Entry 3K0X (X-ray diffraction, 1.70 A resolution); this record covers chain A.

Chain A:
Name: Protein Ten1
Organism: Schizosaccharomyces pombe
UniProtKB: P0C5Y7 (TEN1_SCHPO); residues 1-102 here = UniProt positions 1-102
Amino-acid sequence (102 residues; numbered 1 to 102; the number before each row is that of its first residue):
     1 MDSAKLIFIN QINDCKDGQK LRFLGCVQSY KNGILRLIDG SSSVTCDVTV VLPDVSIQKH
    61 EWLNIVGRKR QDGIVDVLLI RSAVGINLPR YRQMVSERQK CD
Disordered / not traced: 1-2
From the paper describing this entry:
  - contacts within the chain: D39-R92 (salt bridge)

Summary:
The paper reports contacts within the chain involving D39 and R92.
Chain A is Protein Ten1 (Schizosaccharomyces pombe); the structure, Crystal structure of telomere capping
protein Ten1 from Saccharomyces pombe, was determined by X-ray diffraction (same publication as 3K10).
